PDB entry 6YUS | X-ray diffraction, 2.00 A resolution | chains A and B

Chain A (and B):
Protein: SacC
Organism: Neisseria meningitidis serogroup A
Notes: chain B of this document is another copy of the same molecule, construct and numbering; everything in this record applies to it too
Reference sequence: O68216 (O68216_NEIMD); residues 1-247 here = UniProt positions 1-247
Amino-acid sequence (255 residues; numbered 1 to 255; the number before each row is that of its first residue):
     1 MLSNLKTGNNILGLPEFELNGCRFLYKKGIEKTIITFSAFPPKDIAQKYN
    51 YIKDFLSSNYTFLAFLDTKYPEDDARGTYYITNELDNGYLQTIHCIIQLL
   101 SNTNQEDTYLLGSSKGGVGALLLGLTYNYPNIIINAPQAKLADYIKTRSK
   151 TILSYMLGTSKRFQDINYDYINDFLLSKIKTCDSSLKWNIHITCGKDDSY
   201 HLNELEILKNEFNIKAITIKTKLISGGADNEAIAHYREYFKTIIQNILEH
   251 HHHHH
Disordered / not traced: 246-255
Sequence notes: engineered mutation A228 (His in O68216); expression tag (248-255)
Modified positions: S114 (O-acetylserine; OAS)
Small-molecule neighbours: coenzyme A (COA): I11, L12, A39, F40, Q47, K48, Y49, N50, Y51, I52, K53, S113, S114, Y144, R148, I233, R237
What the authors report for this chain:
  - binding site for coenzyme A: I11, A39, F40, K48, Y49, Y51, I52, K53, S113, I233, R237
  - catalytic residues: Q138
  - mutagenesis - Q138A, D198A: decreased catalytic activity on +CPS
  - mutagenesis - Q138A, D198A: decreased catalytic activity on -CPS
  - mutagenesis - H201A: decreased catalytic activity
  - mutagenesis - R148A: abolished catalytic activity on CPS

Interface between chain A and chain B:
Residue-residue contacts - 37 pairs, chain A then chain B:
  M1(A) - Q98(B)  hydrogen bond (backbone-backbone)
  M1(A) - S101(B)
  M1(A) - N102(B)
  M1(A) - T103(B)
  M1(A) - N104(B)
  L2(A) - Q98(B)  hydrogen bond (backbone-backbone)
  N4(A) - N104(B)
  L5(A) - Q98(B)
  L19(A) - C95(B)  hydrophobic
  L19(A) - Q98(B)
  L19(A) - L99(B)  hydrophobic
  N20(A) - Q91(B)
  N20(A) - H94(B)
  N20(A) - Y127(B)
  G88(A) - Q91(B)  hydrogen bond (backbone-side chain)
  Q91(A) - G88(B)  hydrogen bond (side chain-backbone)
  Q91(A) - Q91(B)
  Q91(A) - T92(B)  hydrogen bond
  T92(A) - Q91(B)  hydrogen bond
  H94(A) - N20(B)
  C95(A) - L19(B)  hydrophobic
  C95(A) - N20(B)
  C95(A) - C95(B)  hydrophobic
  C95(A) - L99(B)
  I96(A) - L99(B)  hydrophobic
  Q98(A) - M1(B)  hydrogen bond (backbone-backbone)
  Q98(A) - L2(B)  hydrogen bond (backbone-backbone)
  Q98(A) - L5(B)
  Q98(A) - L19(B)
  L99(A) - I96(B)  hydrophobic
  L99(A) - L99(B)  hydrophobic
  S101(A) - M1(B)
  N102(A) - M1(B)
  T103(A) - M1(B)
  N104(A) - M1(B)
  N104(A) - N4(B)  hydrogen bond
  Y127(A) - N20(B)
Other interface residues (no listed pair), chain A (22 interface residues in all): D86, I97, L100
Other interface residues (no listed pair), chain B (21 interface residues in all): D86, L100

Overview:
22 residues of chain A and 21 residues of chain B are in contact, with 9 hydrogen bonds. Among the polar pairs
are G88(A)-Q91(B), Q91(A)-T92(B) and N104(A)-N4(B). Ligands of chain A: coenzyme A. The paper reports the
catalytic residue Q138(A); Q138A and D198A of chain A reduce catalytic activity on +CPS; 4 substitutions were
tested in all.
Both chains are SacC (Neisseria meningitidis serogroup A). Entry 6YUS (Capsule O-acetyltransferase of
Neisseria meningitidis serogroup A H228A mutant in complex with CoA) was determined by X-ray diffraction
together with 6YUO, 6YUQ and 6YUV from the same study.
